Entry 4QVN (X-ray diffraction, 2.90 A resolution); this record covers chains D and E of the 28 polymer chains in the assembly.

[Chain D]
Protein: Proteasome subunit alpha type-5
From: Saccharomyces cerevisiae
Notes: EC 3.4.25.1
UniProtKB: P32379 (PSA5_YEAST); residues -7 to 252 here correspond to UniProt positions 1-260 (UniProt number = residue number + 8)
Chain sequence (260 residues; each row starts with the number of its first residue; numbers below 1 keep their minus sign (Met-7 is residue -7)):
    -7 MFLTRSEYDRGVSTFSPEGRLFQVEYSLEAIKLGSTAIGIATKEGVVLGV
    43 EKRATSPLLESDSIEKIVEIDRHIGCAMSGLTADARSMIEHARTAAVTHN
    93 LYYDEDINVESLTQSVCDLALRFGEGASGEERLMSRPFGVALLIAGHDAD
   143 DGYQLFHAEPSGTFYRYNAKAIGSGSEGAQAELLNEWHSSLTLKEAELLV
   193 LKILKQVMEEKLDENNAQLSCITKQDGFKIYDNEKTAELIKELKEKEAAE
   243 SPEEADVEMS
Not modelled in the structure: -7 to 0, 118-124, 243-252

[Chain E]
Protein: Proteasome subunit alpha type-6
From: Saccharomyces cerevisiae
Notes: EC 3.4.25.1
UniProtKB: P40302 (PSA6_YEAST); residues 0-233 here correspond to UniProt positions 1-234 (UniProt number = residue number + 1)
Chain sequence (234 residues; each row starts with the number of its first residue; numbering starts at 0):
     0 MFRNNYDGDTVTFSPTGRLFQVEYALEAIKQGSVTVGLRSNTHAVLVALK
    50 RNADELSSYQKKIIKCDEHMGLSLAGLAPDARVLSNYLRQQCNYSSLVFN
   100 RKLAVERAGHLLCDKAQKNTQSYGGRPYGVGLLIIGYDKSGAHLLEFQPS
   150 GNVTELYGTAIGARSQGAKTYLERTLDTFIKIDGNPDELIKAGVEAISQS
   200 LRDESLTVDNLSIAIVGKDTPFTIYDGEAVAKYI
Not modelled in the structure: 0-2
Curated features (UniProtKB/Swiss-Prot):
  - modified residue: Ser13 (Phosphoserine)
  - cross-link: Lys190 (Glycyl lysine isopeptide (Lys-Gly) (interchain with G-Cter in ubiquitin))

[Chain D / chain E interface]
Pairs across the interface - 42 pairs, chain D then chain E:
  Gly3(D) - Gly7(E)
  Ser5(D) - Arg125(E)
  Thr6(D) - Gly7(E)
  Thr6(D) - Gln20(E)
  Phe7(D) - Gln20(E)  hydrogen bond (backbone-side chain)
  Phe7(D) - Tyr23(E)
  Phe7(D) - Leu76(E)  hydrophobic
  Phe7(D) - Arg125(E)
  Phe7(D) - Pro126(E)
  Phe7(D) - Gly128(E)
  Ser8(D) - Tyr23(E)
  Pro9(D) - Tyr23(E)  hydrophobic
  Pro9(D) - Glu26(E)
  Glu10(D) - Glu26(E)
  Glu10(D) - Gln30(E)
  Gly11(D) - Tyr23(E)
  Gly11(D) - Ala27(E)
  Leu13(D) - Arg125(E)
  Gln106(D) - Arg81(E)  hydrogen bond
  Asp110(D) - Arg81(E)  salt bridge
  Leu113(D) - Pro78(E)  hydrophobic
  Leu113(D) - Arg125(E)
  Ser153(D) - Pro78(E)
  Gly154(D) - Pro78(E)
  Thr155(D) - Gln59(E)
  Phe156(D) - Gln59(E)
  Tyr157(D) - Arg50(E)
  Tyr157(D) - Ala52(E)
  Tyr157(D) - Ser56(E)
  Tyr157(D) - Ser57(E)
  Tyr157(D) - Gln59(E)
  Arg158(D) - Ser56(E)
  Arg158(D) - Ser57(E)  hydrogen bond (backbone-backbone)
  Tyr159(D) - Ala52(E)
  Tyr159(D) - Asp53(E)
  Tyr159(D) - Leu55(E)
  Tyr159(D) - Ser56(E)
  Asn160(D) - Leu55(E)  hydrogen bond (backbone-backbone)
  Ala161(D) - Leu55(E)
  Gln172(D) - Asp53(E)  hydrogen bond
  Gln172(D) - Leu55(E)
  Leu176(D) - Leu55(E)  hydrophobic
Other interface residues (no listed pair), chain D (27 interface residues in all): Arg2, Glu117, Leu175, Trp179
Other interface residues (no listed pair), chain E (26 interface residues in all): Asp6, Ala24, Asn51, Glu54, Lys60, Asp79, Gly123

[Summary]
27 residues of chain D face 26 of chain E across their interface; the contacts include 5 hydrogen bonds and 1
salt bridge. Polar pairs include Asp110(D)-Arg81(E), Phe7(D)-Gln20(E) and Gln106(D)-Arg81(E).
Chain D is Proteasome subunit alpha type-5 and chain E is Proteasome subunit alpha type-6, both from
Saccharomyces cerevisiae; the structure, yCP beta5-M45V mutant in complex with bortezomib, was determined by
X-ray diffraction together with 4QUX, 4QUY, 4QV0, 4QV1, 4QV3, 4QV4 and 42 further entries from the same study.
